PDB entry 6X3O | X-ray diffraction, 1.90 A resolution | chain A

== Chain A ==
Protein: Tyrosine-protein kinase BTK
Organism: Homo sapiens
Notes: EC 2.7.10.2
UniProtKB: Q06187 (BTK_HUMAN); residues 389-659 here = UniProt positions 389-659
Chain sequence (271 residues; numbered 389 to 659; the number before each row is that of its first residue):
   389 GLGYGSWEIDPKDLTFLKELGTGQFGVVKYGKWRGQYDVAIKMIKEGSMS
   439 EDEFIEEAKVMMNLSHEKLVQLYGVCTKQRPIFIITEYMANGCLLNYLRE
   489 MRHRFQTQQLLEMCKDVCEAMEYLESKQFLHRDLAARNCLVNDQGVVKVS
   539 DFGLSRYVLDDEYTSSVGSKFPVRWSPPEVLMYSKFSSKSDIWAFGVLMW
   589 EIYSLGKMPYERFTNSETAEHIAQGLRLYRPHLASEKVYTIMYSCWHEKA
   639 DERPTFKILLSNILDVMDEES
Unresolved in the structure: 389-394
Ligand contacts:
  - 5WE (4-[8-azanyl-3-[(2S)-1-[4-(dimethylamino)butanoyl]pyrrolidin-2-yl]imidazo[1,5-a]pyrazin-1-yl]-N-(1,3-thiazol-2-yl)benzamide): W395, I397, W421, Y425, D426, V427, S453, Q459, Y461
  - ULY (4-{8-amino-3-[(6R,8aS)-3-oxo-3,5,6,7,8,8a-hexahydroindolizin-6-yl]imidazo[1,5-a]pyrazin-1-yl}-3-methoxy-N-[4-(trifluoromethyl)pyridin-2-yl]benzamide): L408, G409, T410, G411, V416, A428, I429, K430, F442, A446, M449, M450, V458, L460, I472, T474, E475, Y476, M477, G480, C481, N484, L528, S538, D539, F540, L542
UniProt features mapped onto this chain:
  - motif: W581 to W588 (CAV1-binding)
  - active site: D521 (Proton acceptor)
  - binding site (ATP): L408 to V416, K430
  - binding site (clofedanol): T474 to M477, L542
  - binding site (dasatinib): T474 to M477
  - modified residue: Y551 (Phosphotyrosine), S604 (Phosphoserine), Y617 (Phosphotyrosine), S623 (Phosphoserine), S659 (Phosphoserine)
  - natural variant: L408 (L408P: In XLA), G414 (G414R: In XLA), Y418 (Y418H: In XLA), I429 (I429N: In XLA), K430 (K430E: In XLA; K430R: In XLA), E445 (E445D: In XLA), G462 (G462D: In XLA; G462V: In XLA), Y476 (Y476D: In XLA), M477 (M477R: In XLA), C481 (C481S: Found in patients with chronic lymphocytic leukemia; uncertain significance), C502 (C502F: In XLA; C502W: In XLA), C506 (C506R: In XLA; C506Y: In XLA), 36 further natural variant entries in UniProt
  - mutagenesis: Y551 (Y551F: Loss of phosphorylation of GTF2I), Y617 (Y617E: Defective in mediating calcium response)

== Summary ==
Chain A binds compound ULY and compound 5WE. UniProt lists active-site residue D521, 10 ATP-binding residues,
5 clofedanol-binding residues and 4 dasatinib-binding residues.
Chain A is Tyrosine-protein kinase BTK (Homo sapiens); the structure, Co-structure of BTK kinase domain with
L-005191930 inhibitor, was determined by X-ray diffraction, deposited together with 6X3N and 6X3P.
